PDB entry 8TCB | X-ray diffraction, 2.69 A resolution | chains A and C of the 4 polymer chains in the assembly

# Chain A
Name: C4b-binding protein alpha chain
Source organism: Homo sapiens
UniProt: P04003 (C4BPA_HUMAN); residues 1-124 here correspond to UniProt positions 49-172 (UniProt number = residue number + 48)
Amino-acid sequence (128 residues; numbered -3 to 124; the number before each row is that of its first residue; numbers below 1 keep their minus sign (Gly-3 is residue -3)):
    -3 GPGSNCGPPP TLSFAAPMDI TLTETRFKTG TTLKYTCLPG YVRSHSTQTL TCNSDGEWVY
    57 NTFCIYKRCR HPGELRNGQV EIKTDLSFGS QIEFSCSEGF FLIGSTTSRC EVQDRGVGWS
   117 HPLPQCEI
Unresolved in the structure: -3 to -1, 17-19
Construct notes: expression tag (-3 to 0)
Cystine bridges: Cys2-Cys48, Cys33-Cys60, Cys65-Cys106, Cys92-Cys122

# Chain C
Name: M protein
Source organism: Streptococcus pyogenes
UniProt: Q6TLP8 (Q6TLP8_STRPY); residues 42-141 here correspond to UniProt positions 23-122 (UniProt number = residue number - 19)
Amino-acid sequence (104 residues; numbered 38 to 141; the number before each row is that of its first residue):
    38 GPGSESPREV TNELAASVWK KKVEEAKEKA SKLEKQLEEA QKDYSEIEGK LEQFWHDYDK
    98 LEKENKEYAS QLGKNQEERE KLELEYLRKS DEEYKEHQQY RQEQ
Unresolved in the structure: 38-45, 126-141
Construct notes: expression tag (38-41)
Reported in the primary citation:
  - mutagenesis - D80A: unchanged binding to C4b-binding protein alpha chain (chain A)
  - mutagenesis - Y81A, E85A, E89A, D96A: unchanged stability

# How chain A and chain C interact
Pairs across the interface - 9 pairs, chain A then chain C:
  Arg39(A) with Trp92(C); Tyr95(C); Asp96(C), salt bridge
  His41(A) with Trp92(C)
  Ser42(A) with Trp92(C); Tyr95(C)
  Lys63(A) with Glu89(C)
  Arg64(A) with Tyr81(C), hydrogen bond; Glu85(C)
Other interface residues (no listed pair), chain A (7 interface residues in all): Val38, Arg111
The authors on this interface:
  - pairs named by the authors: Arg39(A)-Trp92(C) (backbone contact), Lys63(A)-Glu89(C), Arg64(A)-Tyr81(C) (hydrophobic contact), Arg64(A)-Glu85(C) (backbone contact), Asp96(C)-Arg39(A)
  - interface residues, chain C: Tyr81(C)

# Summary
Chain A and chain C form an interface of 7 and 6 residues respectively, with 1 hydrogen bond and 1 salt
bridge. Polar pairs include Arg39(A)-Asp96(C) and Arg64(A)-Tyr81(C). The authors report backbone contacts
between Arg39(A) and Trp92(C) and Arg64(A) and Glu85(C); contacts between Lys63(A) and Glu89(C) and Asp96(C)
and Arg39(A); a hydrophobic contact between Arg64(A) and Tyr81(C). From the paper: Y81A, E85A and E89A of
chain C, among others, leave stability unchanged; the interface residue Tyr81(C); 5 substitutions were tested
in all.
Chain A is C4b-binding protein alpha chain (Homo sapiens) and chain C is M protein (Streptococcus pyogenes);
the structure, Structure of human C4b-binding protein alpha chain CCP domains 1 and 2 in complex with the ...,
was determined by X-ray diffraction (same publication as 8TGT).
